2PRG - chain A; structure by X-ray diffraction, 2.30 A resolution.

[Chain A]
Molecule: Peroxisome proliferator activated receptor gamma
Source organism: Homo sapiens
Notes: fragment: lbd (ligand binding domain), residues 207-477
Reference sequence: P37231 (PPARG_HUMAN); residues 207-477 here correspond to UniProt positions 205-475 (UniProt number = residue number - 2)
Chain sequence (271 residues; numbered 207 to 477; the number before each row is that of its first residue):
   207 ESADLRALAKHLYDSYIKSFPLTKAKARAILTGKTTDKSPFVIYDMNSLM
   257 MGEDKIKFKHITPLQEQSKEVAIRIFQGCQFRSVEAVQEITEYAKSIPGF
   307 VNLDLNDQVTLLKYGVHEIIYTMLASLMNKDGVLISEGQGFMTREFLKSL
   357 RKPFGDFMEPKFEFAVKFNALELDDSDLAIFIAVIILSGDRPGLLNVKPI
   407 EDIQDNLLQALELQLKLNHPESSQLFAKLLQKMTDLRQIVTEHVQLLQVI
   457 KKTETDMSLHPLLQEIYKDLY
Residues lining bound ligands: brl49653 (BRL; 2,4-thiazolidiinedione, 5-[[4-[2-(methyl-2-pyridinylamino)ethoxy]phenyl]methyl]-(9cl)): I281, F282, G284, C285, Q286, R288, S289, H323, I326, Y327, L330, V339, L340, I341, M348, M364, H449, L453, L469, Y473

[In short]
Bound to chain A: brl49653.
Chain A is Peroxisome proliferator activated receptor gamma (Homo sapiens); the structure, Ligand-binding
domain of the human peroxisome proliferator activated receptor gamma, was determined by X-ray diffraction
together with 1PRG from the same study.
